8SIR - chains A and H of the 3 polymer chains in the assembly; structure by X-ray diffraction, 3.30 A resolution.

Chain A:
Name: Spike protein S1
From: Severe acute respiratory syndrome coronavirus 2
Notes: fragment: Receptor binding domain
UniProt: P0DTC2 (SPIKE_SARS2); numbering as in UniProt (aligned over 333-530)
Chain sequence (205 residues; numbered 333 to 537; the number before each row is that of its first residue):
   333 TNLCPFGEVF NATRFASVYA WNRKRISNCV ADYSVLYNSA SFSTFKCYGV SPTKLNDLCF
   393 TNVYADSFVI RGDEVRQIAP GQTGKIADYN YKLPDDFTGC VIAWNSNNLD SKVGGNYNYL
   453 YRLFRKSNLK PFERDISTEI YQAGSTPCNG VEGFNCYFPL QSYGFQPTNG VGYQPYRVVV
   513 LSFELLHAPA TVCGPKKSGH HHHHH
Not modelled in the structure: 333, 529-537
Sequence notes: expression tag (531-537)
Disulfide bonds: Cys-336/Cys-361, Cys-379/Cys-432, Cys-391/Cys-525, Cys-480/Cys-488
Covalent attachments: N-acetylglucosamine (NAG) linked to Asn-343
UniProt features mapped onto this chain:
  - region: Arg-403 to Asp-405 (Integrin-binding motif), Asn-448 to Phe-456 (Immunodominant HLA epitope recognized by the CD8+)
  - glycosylation: Asn-343 (N-linked (GlcNAc...) (complex) asparagine)
  - natural variant: Gly-339 (G339D: In strain: Omicron/BA.1, Omicron/BA.2 and 4 more; G339H: In strain: Omicron/BA.2.75, Omicron/XBB.1.5 and 1 more), Arg-346 (R346K: In strain: Mu/B.1.621; R346T: In strain: Omicron/BQ.1.1, Omicron/XBB.1.5 and 1 more), Leu-368 (L368I: In strain: Omicron/XBB.1.5, Omicron/EG.5.1), Ser-371 (S371F: In strain: Omicron/BA.2, Omicron/BA.2.12.1 and 6 more; S371L: In strain: Omicron/BA.1), Ser-373 (S373P: In strain: Omicron/BA.1, Omicron/BA.2 and 7 more), Ser-375 (S375F: In strain: Omicron/BA.1, Omicron/BA.2 and 7 more), Thr-376 (T376A: In strain: Omicron/BA.2, Omicron/BA.2.12.1 and 5 more), Asp-405 (D405N: In strain: Omicron/BA.2, Omicron/BA.2.12.1 and 6 more), Arg-408 (R408S: In strain: Omicron/BA.2, Omicron/BA.2.12.1 and 6 more), Lys-417 (K417N: In strain: Beta/B.1.351, Omicron/BA.1 and 8 more; K417T: In strain: Gamma/P.1), Asn-440 (N440K: In strain: Omicron/BA.1, Omicron/BA.2 and 7 more), Lys-444 (K444T: In strain: Omicron/BQ.1.1), 16 further natural variant entries in UniProt
  - mutagenesis: Asn-343 (N343Q: Reduced viral infectivity), Leu-452 (L452R: Increased resistance to neutralizing antibodies. Decreases HLA binding to NF9 epitope. Increased binding affinity to human ACE2), Tyr-453 (Y453F: Decreased HLA binding to NF9 epitope. Increased binding affinity to human ACE2), Ala-475 (A475V: Increased resistance to neutralizing antibodies), Val-483 (V483A: Increased resistance to neutralizing antibodies), Glu-484 (E484D: Increased replication in human TMEM106B overexpressing cells), Phe-490 (F490L: Increased resistance to neutralizing antibodies and human covalescent sera neutralization), Gln-493 (Q493N: Reduced host ACE2-binding affinity in vitro; Q493Y: Reduced host ACE2-binding affinity in vitro), Asn-501 (N501T: Reduced host ACE2-binding affinity in vitro; N501Y: Increased binding affinity to human ACE2), His-519 (H519P: Increased resistance to human covalescent sera neutralization)
What the authors report for this chain:
  - post-translational modification sites: Asn-343

Chain H:
Name: CC25.54 Fab heavy chain
From: Homo sapiens
Notes: antibody fragment or engineered binder
Chain sequence (242 residues; each row starts with the number of its first residue; a row labelled like 35A-35B holds insertion residues (35A, then the next letters in order)):
     1 QVQLQESGPG LVKPSETLSL TCTVSGGSVS SHNFH
35A-35B WS
    36 WIRQPPGKGL ELIGEIY
52A-52K YSGSTIHSPSL
    53 KSRTTNYNPS LKSRVTMSVD TSKNQVSLKL
82A-82C GSV
    83 TAADTAVYYC ARELYYYD
100A-100J RSGYYVHDGF
   101 DIWGPGTTVT VSSASTKGPS VFPLAPSSKS TSGGTAALGC LVKDYFPEPV TVSWNSGALT
   161 SGVHTFPAVL QSSGLYSLSS VVTVPSSSLG TQTYICNVNH KPSNTKVDKR VEPKSC
Not modelled in the structure: 52C-52K, 128-133, 216
Disulfide bonds: Cys-22/Cys-92, Cys-140/Cys-196

Interface between chain A and chain H:
Contacting residue pairs (36):
  Tyr-369(A) with Arg-100A(H)
  Ser-371(A) with Arg-100A(H), hydrogen bond (backbone-side chain)
  Ala-372(A) with Arg-100A(H)
  Phe-374(A) with Arg-100A(H)
  Lys-378(A) with Tyr-98(H); Asp-100H(H), salt bridge
  Cys-379(A) with Tyr-98(H); Tyr-99(H), hydrogen bond (backbone-backbone)
  Tyr-380(A) with Asn-33(H); Leu-96(H), hydrophobic; Tyr-97(H); Tyr-98(H), hydrophobic
  Gly-381(A) with Asn-33(H)
  Val-382(A) with Tyr-99(H)
  Ser-383(A) with Gly-100C(H)
  Pro-384(A) with Tyr-99(H); Asp-100(H)
  Thr-385(A) with Ser-100B(H)
  Arg-408(A) with Asp-100H(H), salt bridge; Asp-101(H), salt bridge
  Ala-411(A) with Leu-96(H), hydrophobic
  Pro-412(A) with Phe-34(H); Leu-96(H)
  Gly-413(A) with Val-2(H); Phe-34(H); Arg-94(H), hydrogen bond (backbone-side chain)
  Thr-415(A) with Gln-1(H)
  Asp-427(A) with Gly-27(H); Ser-28(H), hydrogen bond; Ser-31(H), hydrogen bond (backbone-side chain); Asn-33(H), hydrogen bond (backbone-side chain); Phe-34(H)
  Asp-428(A) with His-32(H)
  Phe-429(A) with His-32(H); Asn-33(H), hydrogen bond (backbone-side chain)
  Thr-430(A) with His-32(H)
Other interface residues (no listed pair), chain A (24 interface residues in all): Asn-370, Phe-377, Gln-414
Other interface residues (no listed pair), chain H (20 interface residues in all): Gly-26

Summary:
24 residues of chain A face 20 of chain H across their interface; the contacts include 7 hydrogen bonds and 3
salt bridges. Polar contacts include Lys-378(A)/Asp-100H(H), Arg-408(A)/Asp-100H(H) and Arg-408(A)/Asp-101(H).
N-acetylglucosamine is covalently linked to Asn-343(A). Curated annotation (UniProt) lists 10 mutagenesis
sites on chain A. From the paper: a modification site at Asn-343(A).
Chain A is Spike protein S1 (Severe acute respiratory syndrome coronavirus 2) and chain H is CC25.54 Fab heavy
chain (Homo sapiens); the structure, Crystal structure of SARS-CoV-2 spike receptor-binding domain in complex
with broadly neutralizing antibody CC25.54 Fab, was determined by X-ray diffraction together with 8SDF, 8SDH
and 8SIT from the same study.
